PDB entry 7B0U | electron microscopy, 3.86 A resolution | chains B and C of the 60 polymer chains in the assembly

== Chain B ==
Protein: RsbR protein
Source organism: Listeria innocua serovar 6a (strain ATCC BAA-680 / CLIP 11262)
UniProtKB: Q92DC6 (Q92DC6_LISIN); residues 1-278 here = UniProt positions 1-278
Amino-acid sequence (278 residues; each row starts with the number of its first residue):
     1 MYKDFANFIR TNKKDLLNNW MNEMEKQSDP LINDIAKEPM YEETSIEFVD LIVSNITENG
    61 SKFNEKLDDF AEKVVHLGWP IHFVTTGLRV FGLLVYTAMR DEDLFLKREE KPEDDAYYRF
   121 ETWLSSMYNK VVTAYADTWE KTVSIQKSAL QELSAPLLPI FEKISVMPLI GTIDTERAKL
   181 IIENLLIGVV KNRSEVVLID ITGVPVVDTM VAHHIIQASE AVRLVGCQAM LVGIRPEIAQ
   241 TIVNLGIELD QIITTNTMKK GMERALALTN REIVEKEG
Not modelled in the structure: 275-278
Modified positions: Thr241 (phosphothreonine; TPO)
From the paper describing this entry:
  - post-translational modification sites: Thr241

== Chain C ==
Protein: RsbR protein
Source organism: Listeria innocua serovar 6a (strain ATCC BAA-680 / CLIP 11262)
UniProtKB: Q92DC6 (Q92DC6_LISIN); residue numbers follow UniProt; this construct covers 1-278
Amino-acid sequence (278 residues; each row starts with the number of its first residue):
     1 MYKDFANFIR TNKKDLLNNW MNEMEKQSDP LINDIAKEPM YEETSIEFVD LIVSNITENG
    61 SKFNEKLDDF AEKVVHLGWP IHFVTTGLRV FGLLVYTAMR DEDLFLKREE KPEDDAYYRF
   121 ETWLSSMYNK VVTAYADTWE KTVSIQKSAL QELSAPLLPI FEKISVMPLI GTIDTERAKL
   181 IIENLLIGVV KNRSEVVLID ITGVPVVDTM VAHHIIQASE AVRLVGCQAM LVGIRPEIAQ
   241 TIVNLGIELD QIITTNTMKK GMERALALTN REIVEKEG
Not modelled in the structure: 275-278
From the paper describing this entry:
  - post-translational modification sites: Thr241
  - mutagenesis - T209A, T241A: increased signaling

== Chain B / chain C interface ==
Contacting residue pairs - 23 pairs, chain B then chain C:
  Leu186(B) with Pro236(C), hydrophobic
  Val190(B) with Pro236(C)
  Arg193(B) with Asn256(C); Thr257(C), hydrogen bond
  Ser194(B) with Asn256(C)
  Gln217(B) with Asn244(C), hydrogen bond
  Glu220(B) with Val243(C); Leu249(C); Asp250(C)
  Arg223(B) with Leu249(C), hydrogen bond (side chain-backbone); Thr254(C)
  Leu224(B) with Ile234(C); Ala239(C); Ile242(C), hydrophobic; Leu249(C), hydrophobic; Thr254(C), hydrogen bond (backbone-side chain)
  Val225(B) with Ile234(C), hydrophobic; Ala239(C), hydrophobic; Thr254(C); Thr255(C); Asn256(C)
  Gly226(B) with Thr254(C); Lys260(C)
Interface residues without a listed pair, chain B (13 interface residues in all): Glu195, Ala221, Gln251
Interface residues without a listed pair, chain C (15 interface residues in all): Ile252, Lys259

== Overview ==
The interface between chain B and chain C involves 13 residues on one side and 15 on the other; the contacts
include 4 hydrogen bonds. Polar contacts include Arg193(B)-Thr257(C), Gln217(B)-Asn244(C) and
Arg223(B)-Leu249(C). The paper reports that T209A and T241A of chain C increase signaling; modification sites
Thr241(B) and Thr241(C).
Here chain B is RsbR protein and chain C is RsbR protein, both from Listeria innocua serovar 6a (strain ATCC
BAA-680 / CLIP 11262). Entry 7B0U (Stressosome complex from Listeria innocua) was determined by electron
microscopy.
